7P02 - chains B and A of the 6 polymer chains in the assembly; structure by electron microscopy, 2.87 A resolution.

[Chain B]
Name: Guanine nucleotide-binding protein G(I)/G(S)/G(T) subunit beta-1
Source organism: Homo sapiens
UniProtKB: P62873 (GBB1_HUMAN); residue numbers follow UniProt; this construct covers 2-340
Amino-acid sequence (354 residues; numbered -13 to 340; the number before each row is that of its first residue; numbers below 1 keep their minus sign (Met-13 is residue -13)):
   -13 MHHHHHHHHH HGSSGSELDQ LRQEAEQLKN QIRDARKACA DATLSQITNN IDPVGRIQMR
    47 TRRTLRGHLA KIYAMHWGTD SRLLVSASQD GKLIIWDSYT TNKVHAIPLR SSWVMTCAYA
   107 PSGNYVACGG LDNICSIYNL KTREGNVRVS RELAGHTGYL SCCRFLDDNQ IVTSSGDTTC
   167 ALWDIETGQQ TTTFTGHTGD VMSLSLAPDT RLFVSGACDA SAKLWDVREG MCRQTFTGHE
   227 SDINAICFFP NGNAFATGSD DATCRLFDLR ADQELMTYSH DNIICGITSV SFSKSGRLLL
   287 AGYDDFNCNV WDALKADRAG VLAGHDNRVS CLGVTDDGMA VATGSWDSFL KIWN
Unresolved in the structure: -13 to 7
Differences from the reference sequence: initiating methionine (-13); expression tag (-12 to 1)
UniProt features mapped onto this chain:
  - modified residue: Ser2 (N-acetylserine), His266 (Phosphohistidine)
  - natural variant: Leu30 (L30F: In MRD42; uncertain significance), Arg52 (R52G: In MRD42), Gly64 (G64V: In MRD42), Asp76 (D76E: In MRD42; D76G: In MRD42), Gly77 (G77S: In MRD42), Lys78 (K78R: In MRD42), Ile80 (I80N: In MRD42; I80T: In MRD42), His91 (H91R: In MRD42; uncertain significance), Ala92 (A92T: In MRD42), Pro94 (P94S: In MRD42), Leu95 (L95P: In MRD42), Arg96 (R96L: In MRD42), 5 further natural variant entries in UniProt

[Chain A]
Name: Guanine nucleotide-binding protein G(i) subunit alpha-1, Guanine nucleotide-binding protein G(s) subunit alpha isoforms short
Source organism: Homo sapiens
UniProtKB: chimeric construct of P63096, P63092: residues 1-19 from P63096 (GNAI1_HUMAN) positions 1-19 (same numbers); residues 197-377 from P63092 positions 204-384 (UniProt number = residue number + 7)
Amino-acid sequence (246 residues; row label = number of the first residue in the row; note: 131 numbers in that range are skipped by the numbering (no residue carries them; nothing is unmodelled there)):
     1 MGCTLSAEDK AAVERSKMIE KQLQKDKQVY RATHRLLLLG ADNSGKSTIV
   182 KQMRILHGGS GGSGGTSGIF ETKFQVDKVN FHMFDVGGQR DERRKWIQCF NDVTAIIFVV
   242 DSSDYNRLQE ALNLFKSIWN NRWLRTISVI LFLNKQDLLA EKVLAGKSKI EDYFPEFARY
   302 TTPEDATPEP GEDPRVTRAK YFIRDEFLRI STASGDGRHY CYPHFTCAVD TENARRIFND
   362 CRDIIQRMHL RQYELL
Unresolved in the structure: 1-2, 182-199
Differences from the reference sequence: linker (20-50, 182-196); conflict Asp242 (Ala249 in P63092), Asp245 (Ser252 in P63092), Ala355 (Ile372 in P63092), Ile358 (Val375 in P63092)
UniProt features mapped onto this chain:
  - lipidation: Gly2 (N-myristoyl glycine), Cys3 (S-palmitoyl cysteine)

[Interface between chain B and chain A]
Pairs across the interface (45; chain B residue first):
  Gly53(B) - Leu23(A)
  Leu55(B) - Leu23(A)
  Leu55(B) - Asp26(A)
  Leu55(B) - Lys27(A)
  Ala56(B) - Tyr30(A)
  Lys57(B) - Asn232(A)
  Lys57(B) - Asp233(A)
  Tyr59(B) - Gln229(A)  hydrogen bond (side chain-backbone)
  Tyr59(B) - Cys230(A)
  Tyr59(B) - Asn232(A)
  Gln75(B) - Cys230(A)
  Lys78(B) - Asp26(A)  salt bridge
  Ile80(B) - Leu23(A)  hydrophobic
  Asn88(B) - Val13(A)
  Asn88(B) - Ser16(A)
  Lys89(B) - Ser16(A)  hydrogen bond (backbone-side chain)
  Lys89(B) - Ile19(A)
  Lys89(B) - Glu20(A)  salt bridge
  Lys89(B) - Leu23(A)
  Val90(B) - Arg15(A)  hydrogen bond (backbone-side chain)
  Val90(B) - Ile19(A)
  His91(B) - Arg15(A)
  Ala92(B) - Ile19(A)  hydrophobic
  Trp99(B) - Phe215(A)
  Trp99(B) - Cys230(A)
  Trp99(B) - Phe231(A)  hydrophobic
  Leu117(B) - Phe201(A)
  Leu117(B) - Gln220(A)
  Leu117(B) - Trp227(A)  hydrophobic
  Leu117(B) - Phe231(A)  hydrophobic
  Asn119(B) - Gln220(A)  hydrogen bond
  Tyr145(B) - Gln220(A)
  Tyr145(B) - Lys226(A)
  Asp186(B) - Glu223(A)
  Cys204(B) - Glu223(A)
  Cys204(B) - Lys226(A)
  Asp228(B) - Lys226(A)  salt bridge
  Asn230(B) - Lys226(A)  hydrogen bond
  Asp246(B) - Lys226(A)  salt bridge
  Asp290(B) - Trp264(A)
  Arg314(B) - Gln229(A)  hydrogen bond
  Arg314(B) - Trp264(A)
  Trp332(B) - Gln229(A)
  Trp332(B) - Asn232(A)
  Trp332(B) - Trp264(A)  hydrophobic
Also at the interface, not in a pair above, chain B (32 interface residues in all): Asp76, Ser98, Met101, Gly131, Thr143, Gly144, Met188
Also at the interface, not in a pair above, chain A (26 interface residues in all): Ala12, Glu202, Val217, Gly219, Arg263

[Overview]
32 residues of chain B face 26 of chain A across their interface, with 6 hydrogen bonds and 4 salt bridges.
Polar contacts include Lys78(B)-Asp26(A), Lys89(B)-Glu20(A) and Asp228(B)-Lys226(A).
Here chain B is Guanine nucleotide-binding protein G(I)/G(S)/G(T) subunit beta-1 and chain A is Guanine
nucleotide-binding protein G(i) subunit alpha-1, Guanine nucleotide-binding protein G(s) subunit alpha
isoforms short, both from Homo sapiens. Entry 7P02 (Human Neurokinin 1 receptor (NK1R) substance P Gs complex)
was determined by electron microscopy together with 7P00 from the same study.
